4R8P - chains H and J of the 14 polymer chains in the assembly; structure by X-ray diffraction, 3.28 A resolution.

# Chain H
Protein: Histone H2B 1.1
From: Xenopus laevis
UniProt: P02281 (H2B11_XENLA); residues 4-125 here correspond to UniProt positions 5-126 (UniProt number = residue number + 1)
Amino-acid sequence (122 residues; row label = number of the first residue in the row):
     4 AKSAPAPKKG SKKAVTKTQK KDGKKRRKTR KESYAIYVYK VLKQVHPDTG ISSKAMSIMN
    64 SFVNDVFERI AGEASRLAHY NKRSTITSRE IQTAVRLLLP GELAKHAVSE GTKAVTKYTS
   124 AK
Unresolved in the structure: 4-30
Construct notes: conflict Thr32 (Ser33 in P02281)
UniProt features mapped onto this chain:
  - modified residue: Lys5 (N6-acetyllysine), Lys12 (N6-acetyllysine), Ser14 (Phosphoserine), Lys15 (N6-acetyllysine), Lys20 (N6-acetyllysine)
  - glycosylation: Ser112 (O-linked (GlcNAc) serine)
  - cross-link: Lys120 (Glycyl lysine isopeptide (Lys-Gly) (interchain with G-Cter in ubiquitin))

# Chain J
Molecule: 147-nt DNA strand
From: Synthetic DNA
Notes: fragment: Widom 601 147-mer (- strand)
Sequence (147 nucleotides; each row starts with the number of its first residue; numbers below 1 keep their minus sign (DA-73 is residue -73)):
   -73 ATCGGATGTA TATATCTGAC ACGTGCCTGG AGACTAGGGA GTAATCCCCT TGGCGGTTAA
   -13 AACGCGGGGG ACAGCGCGTA CGTGCGTTTA AGCGGTGCTA GAGCTGTCTA CGACCAATTG
    47 AGCGGCCTCG GCACCGGGAT TCTCGAT
Unresolved in the structure: -73, 73

# Interface between chain H and chain J
Residue-residue contacts (14; chain H residue first):
  Thr32(H) with DC30(J), hydrogen bond to the phosphate
  Tyr42(H) with DA-53(J), hydrogen bond to the phosphate; DC-52(J), hydrogen bond to the phosphate
  Gly53(H) with DA-53(J), phosphate contact
  Ile54(H) with DC-54(J), sugar contact; DA-53(J), hydrogen bond to the phosphate
  Ser55(H) with DC-54(J), phosphate contact
  Ser56(H) with DC-54(J), hydrogen bond to the phosphate
  Arg86(H) with DA-34(J), phosphate contact; DG-33(J), salt bridge to the phosphate
  Ser87(H) with DG-35(J), hydrogen bond to the phosphate; DA-34(J), hydrogen bond to the phosphate
  Thr88(H) with DG-35(J), phosphate contact; DA-34(J), hydrogen bond to the phosphate
Interface residues without a listed pair, chain H (10 interface residues in all): Lys85
Interface residues without a listed pair, chain J (8 interface residues in all): DT31

# In short
10 residues of chain H and 8 residues of chain J are in contact; the contacts include 8 hydrogen bonds and 1
salt bridge. Polar pairs include Thr32(H)-DC30(J), Tyr42(H)-DA-53(J) and Tyr42(H)-DC-52(J).
Chain H is Histone H2B 1.1 (Xenopus laevis) and chain J is a 147-nt DNA strand (Synthetic DNA); the structure,
Crystal structure of the Ring1B/Bmi1/UbcH5c PRC1 ubiquitylation module bound to the nucleosome core particle,
was determined by X-ray diffraction.
